PDB entry 8VIB | electron microscopy, 4.60 A resolution (low resolution: residue-level contacts below are approximate; hydrogen-bond / salt-bridge calls are withheld) | chains M and N of the 6 polymer chains in the assembly

== Chain M ==
Protein: Flagellar motor switch protein FliM
Source organism: Salmonella enterica subsp. enterica serovar Typhimurium
UniProt: A0A0D6FLG5 (A0A0D6FLG5_SALTM); numbering as in UniProt (aligned over 8-334)
Chain sequence (334 residues; row label = number of the first residue in the row):
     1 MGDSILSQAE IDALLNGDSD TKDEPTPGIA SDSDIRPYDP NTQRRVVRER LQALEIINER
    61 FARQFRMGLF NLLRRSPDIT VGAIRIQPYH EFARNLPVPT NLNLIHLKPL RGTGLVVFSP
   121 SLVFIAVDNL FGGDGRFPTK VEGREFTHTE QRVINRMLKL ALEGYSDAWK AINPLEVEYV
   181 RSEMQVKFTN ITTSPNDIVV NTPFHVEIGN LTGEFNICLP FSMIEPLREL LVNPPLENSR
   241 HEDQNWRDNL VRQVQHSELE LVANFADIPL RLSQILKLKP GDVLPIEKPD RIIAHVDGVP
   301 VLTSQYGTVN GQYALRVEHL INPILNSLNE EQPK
Unresolved in the structure: 1-43, 325-334

== Chain N ==
Protein: Flagellar motor switch protein FliN
Source organism: Salmonella enterica subsp. enterica serovar Typhimurium
UniProt: P26419 (FLIN_SALTY); residues 1-137 here = UniProt positions 1-137
Chain sequence (137 residues; numbered 1 to 137; the number before each row is that of its first residue):
     1 MSDMNNPSDE NTGALDDLWA DALNEQKATT TKSAADAVFQ QLGGGDVSGA MQDIDLIMDI
    61 PVKLTVELGR TRMTIKELLR LTQGSVVALD GLAGEPLDIL INGYLIAQGE VVVVADKYGV
   121 RITDIITPSE RMRRLSR
Unresolved in the structure: 1-52

== How chain M and chain N interact ==
Pairs across the interface (51; chain M residue first):
  Ser257(M) - Thr74(N)
  Leu259(M) - Thr71(N)
  Leu259(M) - Met73(N)
  Ala263(M) - Val66(N)
  Ala263(M) - Glu67(N)
  Ala263(M) - Leu68(N)
  Asn264(M) - Val66(N)
  Phe265(M) - Val66(N)
  Ala266(M) - Leu64(N)
  Ala266(M) - Thr65(N)
  Ala266(M) - Val66(N)
  Asp267(M) - Leu64(N)
  Ile268(M) - Val62(N)
  Ile268(M) - Lys63(N)
  Ile268(M) - Leu64(N)
  Pro269(M) - Val62(N)
  Leu270(M) - Ile60(N)
  Leu270(M) - Pro61(N)
  Leu270(M) - Val62(N)
  Arg271(M) - Ile60(N)
  Leu272(M) - Ile60(N)
  Ser273(M) - Met58(N)
  Pro280(M) - Thr123(N)
  Pro280(M) - Asp124(N)
  Gly281(M) - Ile122(N)
  Gly281(M) - Thr123(N)
  Asp282(M) - Val120(N)
  Asp282(M) - Arg121(N)
  Asp282(M) - Ile122(N)
  Val283(M) - Val120(N)
  Val283(M) - Arg121(N)
  Leu284(M) - Gly119(N)
  Leu284(M) - Val120(N)
  Pro285(M) - Tyr118(N)
  Pro285(M) - Gly119(N)
  Ile286(M) - Tyr118(N)
  Ile286(M) - Gly119(N)
  Gly311(M) - Ala93(N)
  Gln312(M) - Ala93(N)
  Tyr313(M) - Ala88(N)
  Tyr313(M) - Leu89(N)
  Tyr313(M) - Gly91(N)
  Ala314(M) - Val87(N)
  Ala314(M) - Ala88(N)
  Leu315(M) - Ser85(N)
  Leu315(M) - Val86(N)
  Leu315(M) - Val87(N)
  Arg316(M) - Ser85(N)
  Val317(M) - Gly84(N)
  Val317(M) - Ser85(N)
  Glu318(M) - Gln83(N)
Interface residues without a listed pair, chain M (32 interface residues in all): Gln255, Glu258, Leu261, Glu287
Interface residues without a listed pair, chain N (34 interface residues in all): Gly69, Arg72, Ile75, Lys76, Leu92

== Summary ==
32 residues of chain M and 34 residues of chain N are in contact.
Here chain M is Flagellar motor switch protein FliM and chain N is Flagellar motor switch protein FliN, both
from Salmonella enterica subsp. enterica serovar Typhimurium. Entry 8VIB (CW Flagellar Switch Complex - FliF,
FliG, FliM, and FliN forming single subunit of the C-ring ...) was determined by electron microscopy together
with 8T8P, 8VID, 8VKQ and 8VKR from the same study.
